7ZKP - chains C and A of the 14 polymer chains in the assembly; structure by electron microscopy, 3.20 A resolution.

== Chain C ==
Name: assembly factor CIA84
From: Yarrowia lipolytica
UniProtKB: A0A1D8N612 (A0A1D8N612_YARLL); residues 1-852 here = UniProt positions 1-852
Sequence (852 residues; row label = number of the first residue in the row):
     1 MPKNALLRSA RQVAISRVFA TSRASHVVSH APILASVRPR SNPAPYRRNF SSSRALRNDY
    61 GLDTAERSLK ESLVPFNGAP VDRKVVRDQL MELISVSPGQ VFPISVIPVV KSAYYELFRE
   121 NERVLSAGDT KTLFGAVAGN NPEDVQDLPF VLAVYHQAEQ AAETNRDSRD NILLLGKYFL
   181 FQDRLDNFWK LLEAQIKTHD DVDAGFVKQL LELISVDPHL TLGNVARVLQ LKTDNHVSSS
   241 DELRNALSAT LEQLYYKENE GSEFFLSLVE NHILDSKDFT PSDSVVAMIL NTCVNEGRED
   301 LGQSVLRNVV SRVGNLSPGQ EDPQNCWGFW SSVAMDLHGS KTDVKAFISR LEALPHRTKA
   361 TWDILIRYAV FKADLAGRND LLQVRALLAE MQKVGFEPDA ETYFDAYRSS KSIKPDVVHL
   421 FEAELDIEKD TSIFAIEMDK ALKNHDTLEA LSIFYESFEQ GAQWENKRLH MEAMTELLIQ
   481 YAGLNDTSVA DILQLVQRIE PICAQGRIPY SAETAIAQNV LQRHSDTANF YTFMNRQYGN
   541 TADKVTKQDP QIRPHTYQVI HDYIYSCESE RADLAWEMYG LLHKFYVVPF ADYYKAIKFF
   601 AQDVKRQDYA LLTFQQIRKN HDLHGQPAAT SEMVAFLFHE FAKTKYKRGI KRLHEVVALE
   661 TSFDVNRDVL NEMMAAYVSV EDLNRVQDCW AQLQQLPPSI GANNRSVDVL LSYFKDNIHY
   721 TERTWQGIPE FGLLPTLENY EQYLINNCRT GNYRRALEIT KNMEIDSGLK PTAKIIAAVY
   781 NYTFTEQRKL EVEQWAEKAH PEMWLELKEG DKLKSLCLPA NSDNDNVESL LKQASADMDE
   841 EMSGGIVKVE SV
Not modelled in the structure: 1-507, 845-852

== Chain A ==
Name: CIA30 domain-containing protein
From: Yarrowia lipolytica
UniProtKB: A0A1D8NEL0 (A0A1D8NEL0_YARLL); residues -5 to 237 here correspond to UniProt positions 1-243 (UniProt number = residue number + 6)
Sequence (290 residues; each row starts with the number of its first residue; numbers below 1 keep their minus sign (Met-5 is residue -5)):
    -5 MSFLTKALGG LKRLRPTETT EQVLVNFTKP NSLETVLTKC DEELGGYSTV NLALERPTTG
    55 KPYGRFFGNL SLDLPKDNKM VTRSGFAMFR TLDQPSSMFK TNAWNWEQYR HLELRVRGDR
   115 RKYFVNVQSA TPLASDLYQH RLFIQTPGEW ETVVIPIDDF ILTNKGVVQE QMAMDTANVY
   175 TVGIGLIDRQ YGPYNLDIEY IKAVAHPPLE FKPKKEYEVE KETILLTPGQ PMELGKGKVK
   235 ELEENLYFQG AEAAAKEAAA KAWSHPQFEK GGGSGGGSGG SAWSHPQFEK
Not modelled in the structure: -5 to 6, 223-284
Sequence notes: expression tag (238-284)

== How chain C and chain A interact ==
Residue-residue contacts - 56 pairs, chain C then chain A:
  Glu655(C) - Ile155(A)
  Glu655(C) - Gln165(A)
  Val657(C) - Phe137(A)
  Ala658(C) - His134(A)
  Ala658(C) - Arg135(A)  hydrogen bond (backbone-backbone)
  Leu659(C) - Phe118(A)  hydrophobic
  Leu659(C) - Gln133(A)
  Leu659(C) - Ile155(A)  hydrophobic
  Leu659(C) - Thr157(A)
  Leu659(C) - Val162(A)  hydrophobic
  Glu660(C) - Arg135(A)
  Thr661(C) - Lys116(A)
  Thr661(C) - Asp182(A)  hydrogen bond
  Ser662(C) - Lys116(A)
  Asp664(C) - Arg135(A)
  Val665(C) - Phe137(A)  hydrophobic
  Val665(C) - Gln139(A)  hydrogen bond (backbone-side chain)
  Asn666(C) - Gln139(A)
  Asn684(C) - Arg104(A)
  Arg685(C) - Asp152(A)  hydrogen bond (side chain-backbone)
  Arg685(C) - Asp153(A)  salt bridge
  Gln687(C) - His200(A)  hydrogen bond
  Gln687(C) - Leu203(A)
  Asp688(C) - Arg104(A)  salt bridge
  Asp688(C) - His105(A)  salt bridge
  Asp688(C) - Pro150(A)
  Trp690(C) - Glu204(A)  hydrogen bond (side chain-backbone)
  Trp690(C) - Phe205(A)
  Gln692(C) - Val148(A)
  Gln692(C) - Pro150(A)
  Gln694(C) - Glu204(A)  hydrogen bond (side chain-backbone)
  Gln694(C) - Phe205(A)  hydrogen bond (side chain-backbone)
  Gln694(C) - Lys206(A)  hydrogen bond (side chain-backbone)
  Gln694(C) - Pro207(A)
  Gln695(C) - Thr146(A)
  Gln695(C) - Val147(A)
  Gln695(C) - Val148(A)
  Gln695(C) - Lys208(A)
  Leu696(C) - Gln139(A)
  Leu696(C) - Glu145(A)
  Pro697(C) - Tyr211(A)  hydrophobic
  Pro698(C) - Pro207(A)  hydrophobic
  Pro698(C) - Tyr211(A)
  Pro698(C) - Val213(A)  hydrophobic
  Leu710(C) - Phe205(A)  hydrophobic
  Phe714(C) - Leu203(A)  hydrophobic
  Tyr720(C) - Leu203(A)  hydrophobic
  Arg723(C) - Phe205(A)
  Thr724(C) - Phe205(A)
  Gly727(C) - Phe205(A)
  Glu730(C) - Lys206(A)
  Glu730(C) - Pro207(A)
  Glu730(C) - Val213(A)
  Phe731(C) - Phe205(A)
  Phe731(C) - Lys206(A)
  Phe731(C) - Pro207(A)  hydrophobic
Other interface residues (no listed pair), chain C (34 interface residues in all): His621, His654, Arg667, Ala691, Gly732
Other interface residues (no listed pair), chain A (34 interface residues in all): Thr140, Arg183, Glu212, Lys215

== In short ==
Chain C and chain A each contribute 34 residues to their interface, with 9 hydrogen bonds and 3 salt bridges.
Polar contacts include Arg685(C)-Asp153(A), Asp688(C)-Arg104(A) and Asp688(C)-His105(A).
Chain C is assembly factor CIA84 and chain A is CIA30 domain-containing protein, both from Yarrowia
lipolytica; the structure, Late assembly intermediate of the proximal proton pumping module of complex I with
assembly factors NDUFAF1 ..., was determined by electron microscopy together with 7ZKQ from the same study.
